5Z20 - chains B and D of the 4 polymer chains in the assembly; structure by X-ray diffraction, 2.20 A resolution.

# Chain B (and D)
Name: D-lactate dehydrogenase (Fermentative)
From: Pseudomonas aeruginosa
Notes: EC 1.1.1.28; chain D of this document is another copy of the same molecule, construct and numbering; everything in this record applies to it too
UniProt: Q9I530 (Q9I530_PSEAE); residues 1-329 here = UniProt positions 1-329
Sequence (345 residues; numbered -15 to 329; the number before each row is that of its first residue; numbers below 1 keep their minus sign (Met-15 is residue -15)):
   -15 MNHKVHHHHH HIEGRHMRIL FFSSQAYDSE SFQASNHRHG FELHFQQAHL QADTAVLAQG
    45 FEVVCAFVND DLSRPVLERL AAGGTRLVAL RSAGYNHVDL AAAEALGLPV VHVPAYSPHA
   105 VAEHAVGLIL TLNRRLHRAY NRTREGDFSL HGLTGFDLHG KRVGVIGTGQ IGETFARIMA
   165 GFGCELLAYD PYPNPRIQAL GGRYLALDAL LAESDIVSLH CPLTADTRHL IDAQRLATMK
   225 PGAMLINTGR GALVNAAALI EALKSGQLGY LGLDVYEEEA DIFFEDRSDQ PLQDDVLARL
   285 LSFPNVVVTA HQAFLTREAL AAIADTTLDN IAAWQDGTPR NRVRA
Not modelled in the structure: -15 to -13, -8 to -1 (chain D: -15 to -1, 329)
Construct notes: expression tag (-15 to 0)
Small-molecule neighbours:
  - NADH (NAI; 1,4-dihydronicotinamide adenine dinucleotide): Ala77, Gly78, Pro98, Tyr100, Val105, Ile150, Gly151, Thr152, Gly153, Gln154, Ile155, Gly156, Tyr173, Asp174, Pro175, Tyr176, His204, Cys205, Pro206, Asp210, Thr211, Thr232, Gly233, Arg234, Asp258, Val259, His295, Ala297, Phe298
  - oxamic acid (OXM): Phe51, Val52, Ser76, Ala77, Gly78, Tyr100, Arg234, His295, Phe298

# Interface between chain B and chain D
Pairs across the interface (40; chain B residue first):
  Arg122(B) with Ser272(D), hydrogen bond; Asp273(D), salt bridge
  Arg126(B) with Asp273(D), salt bridge
  Arg128(B) with Arg128(D); Glu129(D)
  Glu129(B) with Arg128(D)
  His135(B) with Asp270(D), salt bridge; Asp273(D), salt bridge
  Gly136(B) with Asp273(D)
  Leu247(B) with Pro275(D)
  Lys248(B) with Gln277(D), hydrogen bond (backbone-side chain); Asp279(D), salt bridge
  Asp270(B) with His135(D), salt bridge
  Ser272(B) with Arg122(D), hydrogen bond; Pro288(D)
  Asp273(B) with Arg122(D), salt bridge; Arg126(D), salt bridge; His135(D), salt bridge; Gly136(D)
  Gln274(B) with Pro288(D)
  Pro275(B) with Leu247(D); Phe287(D), hydrophobic; Pro288(D)
  Leu276(B) with Arg283(D), hydrogen bond (backbone-side chain)
  Gln277(B) with Lys248(D), hydrogen bond (side chain-backbone); Arg283(D), hydrogen bond (backbone-side chain)
  Asp278(B) with Arg283(D)
  Asp279(B) with Lys248(D), salt bridge; Arg283(D), salt bridge
  Ala282(B) with Arg283(D); Ser286(D)
  Arg283(B) with Leu276(D), hydrogen bond (side chain-backbone); Gln277(D), hydrogen bond (side chain-backbone); Asp278(D); Asp279(D), salt bridge; Ala282(D)
  Ser286(B) with Ala282(D)
  Phe287(B) with Pro275(D), hydrophobic
  Pro288(B) with Ser272(D); Gln274(D)
Interface residues without a listed pair, chain B (23 interface residues in all): Asn289
Interface residues without a listed pair, chain D (23 interface residues in all): Asn289

# Summary
The chain B/chain D interface involves 23 residues from each chain, with 8 hydrogen bonds and 12 salt bridges.
Among the polar pairs are Arg122(B)-Asp273(D), Arg126(B)-Asp273(D) and His135(B)-Asp270(D). Bound to chain B:
NADH and oxamic acid.
Chain B and chain D are both D-lactate dehydrogenase (Fermentative) (Pseudomonas aeruginosa); the structure,
The ternary structure of D-lactate dehydrogenase from Pseudomonas aeruginosa with NADH and oxamate, was
determined by X-ray diffraction, deposited together with 5Z1Z, 5Z21, 6ABI and 6ABJ.
